PDB entry 5XOP | X-ray diffraction, 1.90 A resolution | chains B and F of the 6 polymer chains in the assembly

# Chain B (and F)
Molecule: Calcium-binding protein 1 (EhCBP1), putative
From: Entamoeba histolytica HM-1:IMSS-B
Notes: chain F of this document is another copy of the same molecule, construct and numbering; everything in this record applies to it too
Reference sequence: M3TKH6 (M3TKH6_ENTHI); residue numbers follow UniProt; this construct covers 1-65
Amino-acid sequence (66 residues; row label = number of the first residue in the row):
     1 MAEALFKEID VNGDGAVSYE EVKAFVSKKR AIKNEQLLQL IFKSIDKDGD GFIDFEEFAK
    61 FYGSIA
Construct notes: engineered mutation Lys47 (Ala in M3TKH6), Asp50 (Asn in M3TKH6), Phe52 (Glu in M3TKH6), Phe55 (Gln in M3TKH6), Glu56 (Asn in M3TKH6); expression tag (66)
Bound ions: Ca2+ site 1: Asp10, Asn12, Asp14, Ala16, Glu21; Ca2+ site 2: Asp46, Asp48, Asp50, Phe52, Glu57; Ca2+ site 3: Asp48, Asp50 (shared with 2 residues of chain E)

# Interface between chain B and chain F
Residue-residue contacts - 8 pairs, chain B then chain F:
  Gln36(B) - Ser64(F)  hydrogen bond (side chain-backbone)
  Leu37(B) - Leu37(F)  hydrophobic
  Leu40(B) - Ser44(F)
  Ile41(B) - Leu37(F)  hydrophobic
  Ile41(B) - Leu40(F)  hydrophobic
  Ser44(B) - Leu40(F)
  Ile65(B) - Gln36(F)
  Ala66(B) - Lys29(F)
Other interface residues (no listed pair), chain B (8 interface residues in all): Ser64
Other interface residues (no listed pair), chain F (8 interface residues in all): Ile41, Ile65

# Overview
Chain B and chain F each contribute 8 residues to their interface; the contacts include 1 hydrogen bond. Its
one hydrogen-bonded contact is Gln36(B)-Ser64(F). The Ca2+ site 1 is built by Asp10(B), Asn12(B), Asp14(B),
Ala16(B) and Glu21(B).
Chain B and chain F are both Calcium-binding protein 1 (EhCBP1), putative (Entamoeba histolytica HM-1:IMSS-B);
the structure, Crystal Structure of N-terminal domain EhCaBP1 EF-2 mutant, was determined by X-ray diffraction
together with 2NXQ from the same study.
